PDB entry 1KEG | X-ray diffraction, 2.40 A resolution | chains L and H of the 3 polymer chains in the assembly

== Chain L ==
Protein: Anti-(6-4) photoproduct antibody 64M-2 Fab (light chain)
Source organism: Mus musculus
Notes: antibody fragment or engineered binder
Chain sequence (216 residues; row label = number of the first residue in the row; note: 1 number in that range is skipped by the numbering (no residue carries it; nothing is unmodelled there); a row labelled like 27A-27E holds insertion residues (27A, then the next letters in order)):
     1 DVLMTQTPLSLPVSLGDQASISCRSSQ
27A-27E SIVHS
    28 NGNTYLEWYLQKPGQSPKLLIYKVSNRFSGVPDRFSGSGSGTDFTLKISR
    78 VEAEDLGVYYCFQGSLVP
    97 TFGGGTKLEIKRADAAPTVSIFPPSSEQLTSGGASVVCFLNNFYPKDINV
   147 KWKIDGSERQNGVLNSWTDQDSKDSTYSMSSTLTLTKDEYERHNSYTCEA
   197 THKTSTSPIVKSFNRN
Cystine bridges: Cys-23/Cys-88, Cys-134/Cys-194
Metal / ion sites: Ni2+: Asp-1, His-189

== Chain H ==
Protein: Anti-(6-4) photoproduct antibody 64M-2 Fab (heavy chain)
Source organism: Mus musculus
Notes: antibody fragment or engineered binder
Chain sequence (220 residues; each row starts with the number of its first residue; note: 15 numbers in that range are skipped by the numbering (no residue carries them; nothing is unmodelled there); a row labelled like 82A-82C holds insertion residues (82A, then the next letters in order)):
     1 EVQLQQSGTVLARPGASVKMSCKASGYSFTSFWMHWVKQRPGQGLEWIGT
    51 IY
   52A P
    53 GNSDTSYNQKFKGKAKLTAVTSASTAYMEV
82A-82C SSL
    83 TNEDSAVYYCTRRSGYKY
100I-100K YAL
   101 DYWGQGTSVTVSSAKTTAPSVYPLAPVC
   131 GDTTGSSVTLGCLVKGYFPEPVTL
   156 TW
   162 NSGSLSSG
   171 VHTFPAVLQS
   183 DLYTLSSSVTVTSS
   198 TWP
   202 SQSIT
   208 CNVAHPASSTKVDKKI
   226 EPR
Disordered / not traced: 131-134
Cystine bridges: Cys-22/Cys-92, Cys-142/Cys-208

== Chain L / chain H interface ==
Contacting residue pairs - 75 pairs, chain L then chain H:
  Glu-34(L) / Arg-95(H)  salt bridge
  Glu-34(L) / Tyr-100I(H)
  Glu-34(L) / Ala-100J(H)
  Tyr-36(L) / Leu-100K(H)  hydrogen bond (side chain-backbone)
  Gln-38(L) / Gln-39(H)  hydrogen bond
  Gln-38(L) / Tyr-91(H)  hydrogen bond
  Gln-42(L) / Tyr-91(H)
  Ser-43(L) / Tyr-91(H)
  Ser-43(L) / Gly-104(H)  hydrogen bond (side chain-backbone)
  Ser-43(L) / Gln-105(H)
  Pro-44(L) / Leu-45(H)  hydrophobic
  Pro-44(L) / Trp-103(H)
  Leu-46(L) / Ala-100J(H)  hydrophobic
  Leu-46(L) / Leu-100K(H)
  Leu-46(L) / Asp-101(H)
  Tyr-49(L) / Lys-99(H)
  Tyr-49(L) / Tyr-100(H)
  Tyr-49(L) / Ala-100J(H)  hydrophobic
  Lys-50(L) / Tyr-100I(H)
  Phe-55(L) / Tyr-100(H)  hydrophobic
  Phe-55(L) / Asp-101(H)
  Ser-56(L) / Tyr-100(H)
  Tyr-87(L) / Gln-39(H)
  Tyr-87(L) / Gln-43(H)
  Tyr-87(L) / Gly-44(H)
  Tyr-87(L) / Leu-45(H)
  Phe-89(L) / Arg-95(H)
  Phe-89(L) / Leu-100K(H)  hydrophobic
  Gly-91(L) / Arg-95(H)
  Pro-95(L) / Trp-47(H)
  Phe-98(L) / Val-37(H)  hydrophobic
  Phe-98(L) / Leu-45(H)
  Phe-98(L) / Trp-103(H)  hydrophobic
  Ser-116(L) / Thr-139(H)
  Ile-117(L) / Val-127(H)
  Phe-118(L) / Leu-124(H)
  Phe-118(L) / Ala-125(H)
  Phe-118(L) / Pro-126(H)
  Phe-118(L) / Thr-139(H)
  Pro-119(L) / Arg-228(H)  hydrogen bond (backbone-side chain)
  Pro-120(L) / Arg-228(H)  hydrogen bond (backbone-side chain)
  Ser-121(L) / Tyr-122(H)
  Ser-121(L) / Pro-123(H)
  Glu-123(L) / Pro-123(H)
  Glu-123(L) / Lys-221(H)  salt bridge
  Gln-124(L) / Tyr-122(H)
  Ser-127(L) / Tyr-122(H)
  Ser-131(L) / Leu-143(H)
  Ser-131(L) / Lys-145(H)
  Val-133(L) / Leu-124(H)  hydrophobic
  Phe-135(L) / Leu-124(H)  hydrophobic
  Phe-135(L) / Gly-141(H)
  Phe-135(L) / Phe-174(H)  hydrophobic
  Phe-135(L) / Ser-188(H)
  Phe-135(L) / Ser-189(H)
  Phe-135(L) / Ser-190(H)
  Asn-137(L) / His-172(H)  hydrogen bond
  Asn-137(L) / Phe-174(H)
  Asn-137(L) / Ser-190(H)
  Asn-138(L) / His-172(H)
  Leu-160(L) / Val-177(H)  hydrophobic
  Asn-161(L) / Val-177(H)
  Ser-162(L) / Phe-174(H)
  Ser-162(L) / Pro-175(H)  hydrogen bond (side chain-backbone)
  Ser-162(L) / Val-177(H)
  Trp-163(L) / Pro-175(H)
  Thr-164(L) / Phe-174(H)
  Asp-167(L) / His-172(H)  salt bridge
  Ser-174(L) / His-172(H)
  Ser-174(L) / Phe-174(H)
  Met-175(L) / Phe-174(H)
  Ser-176(L) / Phe-174(H)
  Ser-176(L) / Ser-188(H)  hydrogen bond
  Thr-180(L) / Lys-145(H)
  Phe-209(L) / Val-127(H)  hydrophobic
Also at the interface, not in a pair above, chain L (43 interface residues in all): Tyr-32, Val-94
Also at the interface, not in a pair above, chain H (43 interface residues in all): His-35, Glu-46, Val-121, Leu-140, Thr-173, Gln-179, Thr-186

== In short ==
The chain L/chain H interface involves 43 residues from each chain; the contacts include 9 hydrogen bonds and
3 salt bridges. Polar contacts include Glu-34(L)/Arg-95(H), Glu-123(L)/Lys-221(H) and Asp-167(L)/His-172(H).
Asp-1(L) and His-189(L) coordinate Ni2+.
Here chain L is Anti-(6-4) photoproduct antibody 64M-2 Fab (light chain) and chain H is Anti-(6-4)
photoproduct antibody 64M-2 Fab (heavy chain), both from Mus musculus. Entry 1KEG (Antibody 64M-2 Fab
complexed with dTT(6-4)TT) was determined by X-ray diffraction.
